Entry 7PUY (electron microscopy, 3.30 A resolution); this record covers chains a and C of the 6 polymer chains in the assembly.

Chain a:
Protein: Glycoprotein G2
From: Lassa virus (strain Mouse/Sierra Leone/Josiah/1976)
Reference sequence: P08669 (GLYC_LASSJ); numbering as in UniProt (aligned over 260-491)
Chain sequence (244 residues; numbered 260 to 503; the number before each row is that of its first residue):
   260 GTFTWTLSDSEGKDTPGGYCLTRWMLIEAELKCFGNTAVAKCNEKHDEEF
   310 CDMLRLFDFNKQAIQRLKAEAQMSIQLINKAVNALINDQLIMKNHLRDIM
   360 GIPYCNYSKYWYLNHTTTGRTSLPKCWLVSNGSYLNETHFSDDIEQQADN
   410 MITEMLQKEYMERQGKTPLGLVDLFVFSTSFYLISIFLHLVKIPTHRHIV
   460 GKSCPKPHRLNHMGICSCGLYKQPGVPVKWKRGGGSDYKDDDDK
Not modelled in the structure: 449-503
Construct notes: expression tag (492-503)
Curated features (UniProtKB/Swiss-Prot):
  - binding site (Zn(2+)): His455, His457, Cys463, His467, Cys475, Cys477
  - glycosylation (N-linked (GlcNAc...) asparagine): Asn365, Asn373, Asn390, Asn395
Disulfide bonds: Cys279-Cys292, Cys301-Cys310, Cys364-Cys385
Glycans and other covalent adducts: N-acetylglucosamine (NAG) linked to Asn365, Asn373, Asn395
Reported in the primary citation:
  - self-association interface (contacts with another copy of this molecule); pairs are residue here / residue on that copy: Leu415-Pro427 (hydrophobic contact), Gln416-Met420 (hydrogen bond), Tyr419-Gln423 (hydrophobic contact), Arg422-Asp432 (salt bridge)

Chain C:
Protein: Pre-glycoprotein polyprotein GP complex
From: Lassa virus (strain Mouse/Sierra Leone/Josiah/1976)
Reference sequence: P08669 (GLYC_LASSJ); numbering as in UniProt (aligned over 1-259)
Chain sequence (259 residues; row label = number of the first residue in the row):
     1 MGQIVTFFQEVPHVIEEVMNIVLIALSVLAVLKGLYNFATCGLVGLVTFL
    51 LLCGRSCTTSLYKGVYELQTLELNMETLNMTMPLSCTKNNSHHYIMVGNE
   101 TGLELTLTNTSIINHKFCNLSDAHKKNLYDHALMSIISTFHLSIPNFNQY
   151 EAMSCDFNGGKISVQYNLSHSYAGDAANHCGTVANGVLQTFMRMAWGGSY
   201 IALDSGRGNWDCIMTSYQYLIIQNTTWEDHCQFSRPSPIGYLGLLSQRTR
   251 DIYISRRLL
Not modelled in the structure: 1, 36-58, 171-178, 199-206
Curated features (UniProtKB/Swiss-Prot):
  - binding site (Zn(2+)): Cys57
  - site: Lys33 (Important for GP-C-mediated membrane fusion), Thr58, Thr59 (Cleavage), Leu259 (Cleavage)
  - lipidation: Gly2 (N-myristoyl glycine)
  - glycosylation (N-linked (GlcNAc...) asparagine): Asn79, Asn89, Asn99, Asn109, Asn119, Asn167, Asn224
  - mutagenesis: Gly54 (G54A: No effect on SSP cleavage), Ser56 (S56A: Complete loss of SSP cleavage), Thr58 (T58A: Complete loss of SSP cleavage), Ser60 (S60A: No effect on SSP cleavage)
Disulfide bonds: Cys86-Cys231, Cys118-Cys155, Cys180-Cys212
Glycans and other covalent adducts: N-acetylglucosamine (NAG) linked to Asn79, Asn99, Asn109, Asn119, Asn167
Small-molecule neighbours: N-acetylglucosamine (NAG; 2-acetamido-2-deoxy-beta-D-glucopyranose): Ala195, Trp196, Phe233, Ser234, Arg235
Reported in the primary citation:
  - self-association interface (contacts with another copy of this molecule); pairs are residue here / residue on that copy: Tyr150-Arg257
  - binding site for beta-D-glucopyranuronic acid: Tyr150, Arg257, Leu258
  - binding site for alpha-D-xylopyranose: Arg256, Arg257
  - mutagenesis - H141A, F147A: abolished binding to alpha-DG (citing earlier work)

How chain a and chain C interact:
Residue-residue contacts (41):
  Leu326(a) - Trp210(C)
  Leu326(a) - Asp211(C)
  Lys327(a) - Asn209(C)
  Lys327(a) - Trp210(C)
  Glu329(a) - Trp210(C)
  Ile334(a) - Asn146(C)
  Gln335(a) - Pro145(C)
  Gln335(a) - Asn146(C)  hydrogen bond
  Gln335(a) - Asp211(C)
  Gln335(a) - Asp251(C)
  Leu336(a) - Asp211(C)
  Asn338(a) - Arg250(C)
  Asn338(a) - Asp251(C)  hydrogen bond
  Lys339(a) - Gln189(C)
  Lys339(a) - Asp251(C)
  Val341(a) - Arg250(C)
  Asn342(a) - Arg250(C)  hydrogen bond
  Arg422(a) - Glu16(C)  salt bridge
  Lys425(a) - Glu16(C)
  Lys425(a) - Glu17(C)
  Thr426(a) - Glu16(C)
  Thr426(a) - Glu17(C)  hydrogen bond
  Thr426(a) - Asn20(C)
  Pro427(a) - Phe7(C)  hydrophobic
  Pro427(a) - Glu17(C)
  Gly429(a) - Ile4(C)
  Leu430(a) - Ile4(C)  hydrophobic
  Leu430(a) - Glu17(C)
  Leu430(a) - Ile21(C)  hydrophobic
  Leu430(a) - Ile24(C)
  Leu433(a) - Ile24(C)  hydrophobic
  Phe434(a) - Leu23(C)  hydrophobic
  Phe434(a) - Ile24(C)
  Ser437(a) - Ile24(C)
  Ser437(a) - Ser27(C)  hydrogen bond
  Phe440(a) - Val31(C)
  Phe440(a) - Leu35(C)  hydrophobic
  Tyr441(a) - Ala30(C)  hydrophobic
  Tyr441(a) - Val31(C)
  Ser444(a) - Val31(C)
  His448(a) - Gly34(C)
Also at the interface, not in a pair above, chain a (25 interface residues in all): Val431, Leu447
Also at the interface, not in a pair above, chain C (24 interface residues in all): Val14, Val28, Gln247

In short:
25 residues of chain a face 24 of chain C across their interface, with 5 hydrogen bonds and 1 salt bridge.
Among the polar pairs are Arg422(a)-Glu16(C), Gln335(a)-Asn146(C) and Asn338(a)-Asp251(C). From the paper: a
binding site for beta-D-glucopyranuronic acid at Tyr150(C), Arg257(C) and Leu258(C); H141A and F147A of chain
C abolish binding to alpha-DG.
Here chain a is Glycoprotein G2 and chain C is Pre-glycoprotein polyprotein GP complex, both from Lassa virus
(strain Mouse/Sierra Leone/Josiah/1976). Entry 7PUY (Structure of the membrane soluble spike complex from the
Lassa virus in a C3-symmetric map) was determined by electron microscopy (same publication as 7PVD).
